PDB entry 3OEH | X-ray diffraction, 3.00 A resolution | chains B and F of the 9 polymer chains in the assembly

Chain B:
Protein: ATP synthase subunit alpha
Organism: Saccharomyces cerevisiae
Notes: EC 3.6.3.14
UniProt: P07251 (ATPA_YEAST); residues 1-510 here correspond to UniProt positions 36-545 (UniProt number = residue number + 35)
Sequence (510 residues; numbered 1 to 510; the number before each row is that of its first residue):
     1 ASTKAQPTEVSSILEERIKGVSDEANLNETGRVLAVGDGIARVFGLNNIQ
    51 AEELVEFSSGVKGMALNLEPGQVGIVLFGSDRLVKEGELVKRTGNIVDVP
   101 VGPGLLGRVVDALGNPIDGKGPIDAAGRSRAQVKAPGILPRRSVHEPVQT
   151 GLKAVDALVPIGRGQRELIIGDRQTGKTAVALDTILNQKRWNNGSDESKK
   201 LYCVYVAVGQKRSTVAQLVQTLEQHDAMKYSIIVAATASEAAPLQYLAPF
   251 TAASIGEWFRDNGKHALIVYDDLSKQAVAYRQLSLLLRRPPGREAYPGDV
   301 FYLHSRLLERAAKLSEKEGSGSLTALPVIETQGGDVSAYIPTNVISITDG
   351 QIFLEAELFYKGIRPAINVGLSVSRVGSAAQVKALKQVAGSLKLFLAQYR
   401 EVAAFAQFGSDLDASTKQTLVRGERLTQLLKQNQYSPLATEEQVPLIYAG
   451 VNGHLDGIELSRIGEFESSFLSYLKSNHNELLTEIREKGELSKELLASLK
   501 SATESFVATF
Not modelled in the structure: 1-24, 408-409, 510
Ion coordination: Mg2+: Thr178 (together with AMP-PNP)
Residues lining bound ligands:
  - AMP-PNP (ANP; phosphoaminophosphonic acid-adenylate ester), molecule 1: Asp172, Arg173, Gln174, Thr175, Gly176, Lys177, Thr178, Ala179, Glu330, Phe359, Arg364, Pro365, Gln432, Asn433, Gln434, Tyr435
  - AMP-PNP (ANP), molecule 2: Ile345, Ser346, Val373, Arg375
UniProt features mapped onto this chain:
  - binding site (ATP): Gly171 to Thr178
  - site: Ser372 (Required for activity)
  - modified residue (Phosphoserine): Ser22, Ser143

Chain F:
Protein: ATP synthase subunit beta
Organism: Saccharomyces cerevisiae
Notes: EC 3.6.3.14
UniProt: P00830 (ATPB_YEAST); residues 3-478 here correspond to UniProt positions 36-511 (UniProt number = residue number + 33)
Sequence (484 residues; row label = number of the first residue in the row; numbers below 1 keep their minus sign (Ala-5 is residue -5)):
    -5 ASHHHHHHAAQSTPITGKVTAVIGAIVDVHFEQSELPAILNALEIKTPQG
    45 KLVLEVAQHLGENTVRTIAMDGTEGLVRGEKVLDTGGPISVPVGRETLGR
    95 IINVIGEPIDERGPIKSKLRKPIHADPPSFAEQSTSAEILETGIKVVDLL
   145 APYARGGKIGLFGGAGVGKTVFIQELINNIAKAHGGFSVFTGVGERTREG
   195 NDLYREMKETGVINLEGESKVALVFGQMNEPPGARARVALTGLTIAEYFR
   245 DEEGQDVLLFIDNIFRFTQAGSEVSALLGRIPSAFGYQPTLATDMGLLQE
   295 RITTTKKGSVTSVQAVYVPADDLTDPAPATTFAHLDATTVLSRGISELGI
   345 YPAVDPLDSKSRLLDAAVVGQEHYDVASKVQETLQTYKSLQDIIAILGMD
   395 ELSEQDKLTVERARKIQRFLSQPFAVAEVFTGIPGKLVRLKDTVASFKAV
   445 LEGKYDNIPEHAFYMVGGIEDVVAKAEKLAAEAN
Not modelled in the structure: -5 to 6, 476-478
Differences from the reference sequence: expression tag (-5 to 2); engineered mutation Phe279 (Val312 in P00830)
Ion coordination: Mg2+: Thr164 (together with AMP-PNP)
Residues lining bound ligands:
  - AMP-PNP (ANP; phosphoaminophosphonic acid-adenylate ester), molecule 1: Gly158, Ala159, Gly160, Val161, Gly162, Lys163, Thr164, Val165, Glu189, Arg190, Glu193, Tyr311, Tyr345, Pro346, Phe418, Ala421, Phe424, Thr425
  - AMP-PNP (ANP), molecule 2: Ser355, Arg356, Tyr368
UniProt features mapped onto this chain:
  - binding site (ATP): Gly157 to Thr164
  - modified residue: Thr79 (Phosphothreonine), Thr204 (Phosphothreonine), Ser340 (Phosphoserine)

How chain B and chain F interact:
Residue-residue contacts (98; chain B residue first):
  Gly45(B) with Arg72(F), hydrogen bond (backbone-side chain)
  Leu46(B) with Arg72(F), hydrogen bond (backbone-side chain)
  Asn47(B) with Val71(F); Arg72(F)
  Ile49(B) with Leu70(F); Val71(F); Arg72(F)
  Gln50(B) with Gly69(F); Leu70(F); Val71(F)
  Ala51(B) with Val16(F), hydrophobic; Thr67(F); Glu68(F); Gly69(F), hydrogen bond (backbone-backbone); Leu70(F), hydrogen bond (backbone-backbone)
  Glu52(B) with Glu68(F)
  Asn67(B) with Val16(F); Ile17(F)
  Leu68(B) with Ala15(F); Val16(F), hydrogen bond (backbone-backbone); Leu70(F)
  Glu69(B) with Arg72(F), hydrogen bond (backbone-side chain)
  Pro70(B) with Thr14(F); Ala15(F)
  Val73(B) with Arg72(F)
  Ile96(B) with Gly69(F)
  Arg130(B) with Glu68(F)
  Lys134(B) with Asp65(F), salt bridge; Glu224(F), salt bridge; Pro225(F)
  Ala135(B) with Asn223(F), hydrogen bond (backbone-side chain)
  Pro136(B) with Thr191(F)
  Gly137(B) with Thr191(F)
  Ile138(B) with Ile103(F), hydrophobic; Thr191(F); Gly194(F); Asn195(F), hydrogen bond (backbone-side chain); Phe219(F), hydrophobic
  Leu139(B) with Asp104(F); Glu105(F); Asn195(F)
  Arg141(B) with Thr191(F); Asn195(F), hydrogen bond (backbone-side chain)
  Arg142(B) with Arg199(F)
  Ser143(B) with Arg199(F)
  Arg166(B) with Arg190(F); Arg192(F)
  Arg289(B) with Ile17(F); Leu271(F)
  Pro290(B) with Ala270(F); Pro276(F), hydrophobic
  Gly292(B) with Phe279(F)
  Arg293(B) with Phe279(F); Ala314(F); Asp316(F), salt bridge; Asp319(F), salt bridge
  Asp299(B) with Glu267(F)
  Phe301(B) with Met222(F), hydrophobic; Arg260(F); Gln263(F)
  Tyr302(B) with Glu224(F); Pro225(F); Arg229(F); Glu267(F)
  Ser305(B) with Met222(F), hydrogen bond (side chain-backbone)
  Arg306(B) with Met222(F), hydrogen bond (backbone-backbone)
  Glu309(B) with Arg190(F); Thr191(F), hydrogen bond (side chain-backbone); Met222(F); Asn223(F)
  Lys317(B) with Glu105(F), salt bridge
  Ser337(B) with Ala314(F); Asp315(F)
  Thr342(B) with Ala159(F); Tyr311(F), hydrogen bond (backbone-side chain); Ala314(F)
  Asn343(B) with Tyr311(F)
  Ile345(B) with Ala159(F), hydrophobic; Arg190(F)
  Ser346(B) with Ala159(F); Glu189(F); Arg190(F); Met222(F); Arg260(F); Tyr311(F), hydrogen bond
  Ile347(B) with Arg190(F), hydrogen bond (backbone-side chain); Met222(F), hydrophobic
  Thr348(B) with Arg190(F), hydrogen bond (backbone-side chain)
  Asp349(B) with Arg190(F), salt bridge; Arg192(F), salt bridge
  Ser374(B) with Phe424(F)
  Arg375(B) with Gly160(F); Arg190(F); Phe424(F)
  Val376(B) with Arg192(F)
  Ser378(B) with Val423(F)
  Leu394(B) with Phe424(F)
  Gln398(B) with His455(F)
Other interface residues (no listed pair), chain B (58 interface residues in all): Asn48, Leu66, Gln72, Pro291, Gly298, Glu318, Ala338, Tyr339, Leu371
Other interface residues (no listed pair), chain F (53 interface residues in all): Ile95, Gly188, Tyr198, Gln221, Pro226, Gly280, Pro313, Glu341, Thr425

Overview:
Chain B and chain F form an interface of 58 and 53 residues respectively, with 16 hydrogen bonds and 7 salt
bridges. Polar pairs include Lys134(B)-Asp65(F), Lys134(B)-Glu224(F) and Arg293(B)-Asp316(F). One AMP-PNP
molecule is bound between chain B and chain F. Bound to chain B: AMP-PNP.
Here chain B is ATP synthase subunit alpha and chain F is ATP synthase subunit beta, both from Saccharomyces
cerevisiae. Entry 3OEH (Structure of four mutant forms of yeast F1 ATPase: beta-V279F) was determined by X-ray
diffraction, deposited together with 3OE7 and 3OFN.
